PDB entry 7W9Q | X-ray diffraction, 1.60 A resolution | chains A and B

# Chain A (and B)
Protein: Transthyretin
Source organism: Homo sapiens
Notes: chain B of this document is another copy of the same molecule, construct and numbering; everything in this record applies to it too
Reference sequence: P02766 (TTHY_HUMAN); residues -19 to 127 here correspond to UniProt positions 1-147 (UniProt number = residue number + 20)
Sequence (159 residues; numbered -31 to 127; the number before each row is that of its first residue; numbers below 1 keep their minus sign (Met-31 is residue -31)):
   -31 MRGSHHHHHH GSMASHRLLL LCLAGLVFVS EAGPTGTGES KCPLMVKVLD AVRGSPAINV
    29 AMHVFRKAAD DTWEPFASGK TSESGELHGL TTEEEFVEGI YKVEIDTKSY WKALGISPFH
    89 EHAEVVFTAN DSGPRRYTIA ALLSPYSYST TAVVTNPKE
Unresolved in the structure: -31 to 9, 125-127
Sequence notes: initiating methionine (-31); expression tag (-30 to -20); engineered mutation Met30 (Val50 in P02766)
UniProt features mapped onto this chain:
  - binding site (L-thyroxine): Lys15, Glu54, Ser117
  - modified residue: Cys10 (Sulfocysteine), Glu42 (4-carboxyglutamate), Ser52 (Phosphoserine)
  - glycosylation: Asn98 (N-linked (GlcNAc...) asparagine)
Bound ions: Ca2+: Glu66, Asp99
Small-molecule neighbours: 90Q ((2R)-2-(3-chloranyl-4-oxidanyl-phenyl)-5,7-bis(oxidanyl)-2,3-dihydrochromen-4-one): Lys15, Leu17, Thr106, Ala108, Ala109, Leu110, Ser117, Thr118, Thr119, Val121

# How chain A and chain B interact
Pairs across the interface (44):
  Ile68(A) with Glu89(B)
  Phe87(A) with Phe95(B); Thr96(B); Tyr105(B), hydrophobic; Ile107(B), hydrophobic; Ala120(B), hydrophobic
  His88(A) with Val93(B); Val94(B); Thr118(B)
  Glu89(A) with Ile68(B); Val94(B), hydrogen bond (backbone-backbone); Thr96(B), hydrogen bond
  His90(A) with Val94(B)
  Glu92(A) with Glu92(B); Tyr116(B), hydrogen bond (backbone-side chain)
  Val93(A) with His88(B)
  Val94(A) with His88(B); Glu89(B), hydrogen bond (backbone-backbone); His90(B)
  Phe95(A) with Phe87(B), hydrophobic; Glu89(B)
  Thr96(A) with Glu89(B), hydrogen bond
  Tyr105(A) with Phe87(B), hydrophobic
  Ile107(A) with Phe87(B), hydrophobic
  Tyr114(A) with Thr119(B), hydrogen bond (backbone-side chain); Ala120(B), hydrogen bond (backbone-backbone); Val122(B), hydrophobic
  Ser115(A) with Thr118(B), hydrogen bond (side chain-backbone); Thr119(B)
  Tyr116(A) with Glu92(B), hydrogen bond (side chain-backbone); Tyr116(B); Ser117(B); Thr118(B), hydrogen bond (backbone-backbone)
  Ser117(A) with Tyr116(B); Ser117(B), hydrogen bond
  Thr118(A) with His88(B); Ser115(B), hydrogen bond (backbone-side chain); Tyr116(B), hydrogen bond (backbone-backbone)
  Thr119(A) with Tyr114(B), hydrogen bond (side chain-backbone); Ser115(B)
  Ala120(A) with Phe87(B), hydrophobic; Tyr114(B), hydrogen bond (backbone-backbone)
  Val122(A) with Phe87(B), hydrophobic; Tyr114(B), hydrophobic
Interface residues without a listed pair, chain A (21 interface residues in all): Lys76
Interface residues without a listed pair, chain B (21 interface residues in all): Lys76

# Summary
The chain A/chain B interface involves 21 residues from each chain; the contacts include 15 hydrogen bonds.
Polar pairs include Glu89(A)-Thr96(B), Glu92(A)-Tyr116(B) and Tyr114(A)-Thr119(B). Chain A binds compound 90Q.
Glu66(A) and Asp99(A) coordinate Ca2+. UniProt lists 3 L-thyroxine-binding residues on chain A.
Chain A and chain B are both Transthyretin (Homo sapiens); the structure, Crystal structure of V30M-TTR in
complex with naringenin derivative-14, was determined by X-ray diffraction (same publication as 7W9R).
